PDB entry 7PEW | electron microscopy, 4.60 A resolution (low resolution: residue-level contacts below are approximate; hydrogen-bond / salt-bridge calls are withheld) | chains C and J of the 10 polymer chains in the assembly

Chain C:
Molecule: Histone H2A type 1-B/E
Source organism: Homo sapiens
UniProtKB: P04908 (H2A1B_HUMAN); residues 0-129 here correspond to UniProt positions 1-130 (UniProt number = residue number + 1)
Sequence (147 residues; numbered -17 to 129; the number before each row is that of its first residue; numbers below 1 keep their minus sign (His-17 is residue -17)):
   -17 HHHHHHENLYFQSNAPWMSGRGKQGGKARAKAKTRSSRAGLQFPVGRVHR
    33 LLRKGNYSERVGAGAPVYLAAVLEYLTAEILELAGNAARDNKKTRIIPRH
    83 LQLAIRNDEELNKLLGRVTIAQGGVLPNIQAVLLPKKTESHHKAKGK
Unresolved in the structure: -17 to 9, 119-129
Sequence notes: expression tag (-17 to -1)
Swiss-Prot annotation at these positions:
  - modified residue: Ser1 (N-acetylserine), Arg3 (Citrulline), Lys5 (N6-(2-hydroxyisobutyryl)lysine), Lys9 (N6-(2-hydroxyisobutyryl)lysine), Lys13 (N6-(beta-hydroxybutyryl)lysine), Lys36 (N6-(2-hydroxyisobutyryl)lysine), Lys74 (N6-(2-hydroxyisobutyryl)lysine), Lys75 (N6-(2-hydroxyisobutyryl)lysine), Lys95 (N6-(2-hydroxyisobutyryl)lysine), Gln104 (N5-methylglutamine), Lys118 (N6-(2-hydroxyisobutyryl)lysine), Lys119 (N6-crotonyllysine), Thr120 (Phosphothreonine), Lys125 (N6-crotonyllysine)
  - cross-link (Glycyl lysine isopeptide (Lys-Gly)): Lys13 (interchain with G-Cter in ubiquitin), Lys15 (interchain with G-Cter in ubiquitin), Lys119 (interchain with G-Cter in ubiquitin)

Chain J:
Molecule: 176-nt DNA strand
Source organism: synthetic construct
Sequence (176 nucleotides; row label = number of the first residue in the row):
   525 GCTCGGGTCCGGCACTGGAACAGGATGTATATATGTGACACGTGCCTGGA
   575 GACTAGGGAGTAATCCCCTTGGCGGTTAAAACGCGGGGGACAGCGCGTAC
   625 GTGCGTTTAAGCGGTGCTAGAGCTGTCTACGACCAATTGAGCGGCCTCGG
   675 CACCGGGATTCTCCAGGGGATCCGGA

Interface between chain C and chain J:
Residue-residue contacts (20; chain C residue first):
  Arg11(C) with DA660(J); DT661(J)
  Lys13(C) with DG663(J)
  Arg29(C) with DG665(J); DC666(J)
  His31(C) with DA656(J)
  Glu41(C) with DA656(J)
  Arg42(C) with DC654(J); DG655(J); DA656(J)
  Val43(C) with DG655(J); DA656(J)
  Gly44(C) with DG655(J)
  Ala45(C) with DG655(J)
  Lys75(C) with DC675(J); DA676(J)
  Thr76(C) with DG674(J); DC675(J)
  Arg77(C) with DG674(J); DC675(J)
Other interface residues (no listed pair), chain C (14 interface residues in all): Ala14, Thr16
Other interface residues (no listed pair), chain J (12 interface residues in all): DA664

Overview:
Chain C and chain J form an interface of 14 and 12 residues respectively.
Here chain C is Histone H2A type 1-B/E (Homo sapiens) and chain J is a 176-nt DNA strand (synthetic
construct). Entry 7PEW (Nucleosome 1 of the 4x177 nucleosome array containing H1) was determined by electron
microscopy, deposited together with 7PET, 7PEU, 7PEV, 7PEX, 7PEY, 7PEZ and 16 further entries.
